PDB entry 8WIB | electron microscopy, 3.50 A resolution | chains Z and A of the 50 polymer chains in the assembly

# Chain Z
Protein: 50S ribosomal protein L27
Organism: Mycolicibacterium smegmatis MC2 155
Reference sequence: A0R150 (RL27_MYCS2); numbering as in UniProt (aligned over 1-88)
Chain sequence (88 residues; each row starts with the number of its first residue):
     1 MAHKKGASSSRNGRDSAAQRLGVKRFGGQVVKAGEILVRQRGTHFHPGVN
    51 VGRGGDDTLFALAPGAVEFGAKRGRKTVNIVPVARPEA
Not modelled in the structure: 1-9, 87-88

# Chain A
Molecule: 23S rRNA
Organism: Mycolicibacterium smegmatis MC2 155
Sequence (3119 nucleotides; each row starts with the number of its first residue):
     2 AAGUGUUUAAGGGCGCAUGGUGGAUGCCUUGGCACUGGGAGCCGAUGAAG
    52 GACGUAGGAGGCUGCGAUAAGCCUCGGGGAGCUGUCAACCGAGCGUUGAU
   102 CCGAGGAUGUCCGAAUGGGGAAACCCGGCACGAGUGAUGUCGUGUCACCA
   152 GGCGCUGAAUAUAUAGGCGUCUGGGGGGAACGCGGGGAAGUGAAACAUCU
   202 CAGUACCCGUAGGAAGAGAAAACAAAAUGUGAUUCCGUGAGUAGUGGCGA
   252 GCGAAAGCGGAGGAUGGCUAAACCGUAUGCAUGUGAUACCGGGUAGGGGU
   302 UGUGUGUGCGGGGUUGUGGGACCUAUCUUUCCGGCUCUACCUGGCUGGAG
   352 GGCAGUGAGAAAAUGUUGUGGUUAGCGGAAAUGGCUUGGGAUGGCCUGCC
   402 GUAGACGGUGAGAGCCCGGUACGUGAAAACCCGACGUCUGUCUUGAUGGU
   452 GUUCCCGAGUAGCAGCGGGCCCGUGGAAUCUGCUGUGAAUCUGCCGGGAC
   502 CACCCGGUAAGCCUGAAUACUUCCCAGUGACCGAUAGCGGAUUAGUACCG
   552 UGAGGGAAUGGUGAAAAGUACCCCGGGAGGGGAGUGAAAGAGUACCUGAA
   602 ACCGUGCGCUUACAAUCCGUCAGAGCCCUCGACGUGUCGUGGGGUGAUGG
   652 CGUGCCUUUUGAAGAAUGAGCCUGCGAGUCAGGGACAUGUCGCGAGGUUA
   702 ACCCGGGUGGGGUAGCCGCAGCGAAAGCGAGUCUGAAUAGGGCGUAUCCA
   752 CACAAGAGUGUGUGGUGUAGUGGUGUGUUCUGGACCCGAAGCGGAGUGAU
   802 CUACCCAUGGCCAGGGUGAAGCGCGGGUAAGACCGCGUGGAGGCCCGAAC
   852 CCACUUAGGUUGAAGACUGAGGGGAUGAGCUGUGGGUAGGGGUGAAAGGC
   902 CAAUCAAACUCCGUGAUAGCUGGUUCUCCCCGAAAUGCAUUUAGGUGCAG
   952 CGUCGCAUGUUUCUUGCCGGAGGUAGAGCUACUGGAUGGCCGAUGGGCCC
  1002 CACAGGGUUACUGACGUCAGCCAAACUCCGAAUGCCGGUAAGUCCAAGAG
  1052 UGCGGCAGUGAGACGGCGGGGGAUAAGCUCCGUGCGUCGAGAGGGAAACA
  1102 GCCCAGAUCGCCGGCUAAGGCCCCUAAGCGUGUGCUAAGUGGAAAAGGAU
  1152 GUGCAGUCGCGAAGACAACCAGGAGGUUGGCUUAGAAGCAGCCACCCUUG
  1202 AAAGAGUGCGUAAUAGCUCACUGGUCAAGUGAUUGUGCGCCGAUAAUGUA
  1252 GCGGGGCUCAAGCACACCGCCGAAGCCGCGGCAGCCAACGUGUUGGCUGG
  1302 GUAGGGGAGCGUCCUGCAUCCGGUGAAGCCGCCGAGUGAUCGAGUGGUGG
  1352 AGGGUGUGGGAGUGAGAAUGCAGGCAUGAGUAGCGAUUAGGCAAGUGAGA
  1402 ACCUUGCCCGCCGAAAGACCAAGGGUUCCUGGGCCAGGCCAGUCCGCCCA
  1452 GGGUGAGUCGGGACCUAAGGCGAGGCCGACAGGCGUAGUCGAUGGACAAC
  1502 GGGUUGAUAUUCCCGUACCCGUGUAUGUGCGUCCAUGAUGAAUCAGCGGU
  1552 ACUAACCAUCCAAAACCACCGUGACCGCACCUUUCGGGGUGUGGCGUUGG
  1602 UGGGGCUGCAUGGGACCUUCGUUGGUAGUAGUCAAGCGAUGGGGUGACGC
  1652 AGGAAGGUAGCCGUACCGGUCAGUGGUAAUACCGGGGUAAGCCUGUAGGG
  1702 AGUCAGAUAGGUAAAUCCGUCUGGCAUAUAUCCUGAGAGGUGAUGCAUAG
  1752 CCGAGUGAGGCGAAUUCGGUGAUCCUAUGCUGCCGAGAAAAGCCUCUAGC
  1802 GAGGACAUACACGGCCCGUACCCCAAACCAACACAGGUGGUCAGGUAGAG
  1852 AAUACUAAGGCGUACGAGUGAACUAUGGUUAAGGAACUCGGCAAAAUGCC
  1902 CCCGUAACUUCGGGAGAAGGGGGACCCACAUGGCGUGUAAGCCUUUACGG
  1952 CCCAAGCGUGAGUGGGUGGCACAAACCAGUGAGAAGCGACUGUUUACUAA
  2002 AAACACAGGUCCGUGCGAAGUCGCAAGACGAUGUAUACGGACUGACGCCU
  2052 GCCCGGUGCUGGAAGGUUAAGAGGACCCGUUAACUCCCUUUGGGGGUGAA
  2102 GCGGAGAAUUUAAGCCCCAGUAAACGGCGGUGGUAACUAUAACCAUCCUA
  2152 AGGUAGCGAAAUUCCUUGUCGGGUAAGUUCCGACCUGCACGAAUGGCGUA
  2202 ACGACUUCUCAACUGUCUCAACCAUAGACUCGGCGAAAUUGCACUACGAG
  2252 UAAAGAUGCUCGUUACGCGCGGCAGGACGAAAAGACCCCGGGACCUUCAC
  2302 UACAACUUGGUAUUGGUGCUCGAUACGGUUUGUGUAGGAUAGGUGGGAGA
  2352 CUGUGAAGCUCACACGCCAGUGUGGGUGGAGUCGUUGUUGAAAUACCACU
  2402 CUGAUCGUAUUGGGCCUCUAACCUCGGACCGUAUAUCCGGUUCAGGGACA
  2452 GUGCCUGGUGGGUAGUUUAACUGGGGCGGUUGCCUCCUAAAAUGUAACGG
  2502 AGGCGCCCAAAGGUUCCCUCAACCUGGACGGCAAUCAGGUGUUGAGUGUA
  2552 AGUGCACAAGGGAGCUUGACUGCGAGACGGACAUGUCGAGCAGGGACGAA
  2602 AGUCGGGACUAGUGAUCCGGCACCUCUGAGUGGAAGGGGUGUCGCUCAAC
  2652 GGAUAAAAGGUACCCCGGGGAUAACAGGCUGAUCUUCCCCAAGAGUCCAU
  2702 AUCGACGGGAUGGUUUGGCACCUCGAUGUCGGCUCGUCGCAUCCUGGGGC
  2752 UGGAGCAGGUCCCAAGGGUUGGGCUGUUCGCCCAUUAAAGCGGCACGCGA
  2802 GCUGGGUUUAGAACGUCGUGAGACAGUUCGGUCUCUAUCCGCCGCGCGCG
  2852 UCAGAAGCUUGAGGAAACCUGUCCCUAGUACGAGAGGACCGGGACGGACG
  2902 AACCUCUGGUAUACCAGUUGUCCCACCAGGGGCACGGCUGGAUAGCCACG
  2952 UUCGGACAGGAUAACCGCUGAAAGCAUCUAAGCGGGAAACCUCUUCCAAG
  3002 ACCAGGCUUCUCACCCUCUAGGAGGGAUAAGGCCCCCCGCAGACCACGGG
  3052 AUUGAUAGACCAGACCUGGAAGCCUAGUAAUAGGUGCAGGGAACUGGCAC
  3102 UAACCGGCCGAAAACUUAC
Not modelled in the structure: 1171-1220, 1562-1605, 2697-2699

# Chain Z / chain A interface
Residue-residue contacts (87):
  Ser10(Z) - C2499(A)  sugar contact
  Ser10(Z) - G2501(A)  hydrogen bond to the phosphate
  Arg11(Z) - A2502(A)  hydrogen bond to the base
  Arg11(Z) - G2503(A)  salt bridge to the phosphate
  Asn12(Z) - G2501(A)  hydrogen bond to the phosphate
  Asn12(Z) - A2502(A)  hydrogen bond to the phosphate
  Arg14(Z) - U2486(A)  base contact
  Arg14(Z) - A2502(A)  base contact
  Arg14(Z) - G2503(A)  hydrogen bond to the base
  Arg14(Z) - G2504(A)  base contact
  Asp15(Z) - C2487(A)  base contact
  Asp15(Z) - C2488(A)  base contact
  Ser16(Z) - C2485(A)  phosphate contact
  Ser16(Z) - U2486(A)  hydrogen bond to the phosphate
  Ala17(Z) - C2485(A)  hydrogen bond to the phosphate
  Ala17(Z) - U2486(A)  phosphate contact
  Ala18(Z) - G2495(A)  phosphate contact
  Ala18(Z) - U2496(A)  phosphate contact
  Gln19(Z) - C2485(A)  hydrogen bond to the phosphate
  Gln19(Z) - U2486(A)  phosphate contact
  Gln19(Z) - G2495(A)  phosphate contact
  Arg20(Z) - U2494(A)  phosphate contact
  Arg20(Z) - G2495(A)  hydrogen bond to the phosphate
  Arg20(Z) - G2580(A)  hydrogen bond to the phosphate
  Arg20(Z) - G2581(A)  salt bridge to the phosphate
  Leu21(Z) - U2494(A)  sugar contact
  Lys24(Z) - C2579(A)  phosphate contact
  Lys24(Z) - G2580(A)  salt bridge to the phosphate
  Arg25(Z) - C2579(A)  salt bridge to the phosphate
  Phe26(Z) - G970(A)  base contact
  Phe26(Z) - G971(A)  base contact
  Phe26(Z) - A972(A)  base contact
  Phe26(Z) - C1037(A)  base contact
  Gly27(Z) - G970(A)  hydrogen bond to the base
  Gly27(Z) - G971(A)  hydrogen bond to the sugar
  Gln29(Z) - C1037(A)  hydrogen bond to the sugar
  Gln29(Z) - G1038(A)  sugar contact
  Lys32(Z) - G759(A)  base contact
  Lys32(Z) - G2577(A)  phosphate contact
  Lys32(Z) - A2578(A)  salt bridge to the phosphate
  Ala33(Z) - A758(A)  base contact
  Ala33(Z) - G759(A)  hydrogen bond to the base
  Ala33(Z) - A2576(A)  base contact
  Ala33(Z) - G2577(A)  hydrogen bond to the sugar
  Gly34(Z) - A2576(A)  base contact
  Gly34(Z) - G2577(A)  hydrogen bond to the base
  Glu35(Z) - G2577(A)  sugar contact
  Glu35(Z) - A2578(A)  sugar contact
  Ile36(Z) - A2578(A)  hydrogen bond to the sugar
  Ile36(Z) - C2579(A)  sugar contact
  Ile36(Z) - C2588(A)  base contact
  Arg39(Z) - C2579(A)  hydrogen bond to the base
  Arg39(Z) - U2587(A)  hydrogen bond to the base
  Arg39(Z) - C2588(A)  hydrogen bond to the sugar
  Arg41(Z) - G2553(A)  base contact
  Arg41(Z) - C2610(A)  hydrogen bond to the sugar
  Arg41(Z) - U2611(A)  hydrogen bond to the sugar
  Gly42(Z) - U2554(A)  hydrogen bond to the base
  Thr43(Z) - G2555(A)  hydrogen bond to the sugar
  Thr43(Z) - A2560(A)  hydrogen bond to the base
  His44(Z) - G973(A)  phosphate contact
  His44(Z) - U2554(A)  phosphate contact
  His44(Z) - G2555(A)  salt bridge to the phosphate
  Phe45(Z) - A972(A)  phosphate contact
  His46(Z) - C2556(A)  salt bridge to the phosphate
  Gly54(Z) - C2588(A)  phosphate contact
  Gly54(Z) - G2589(A)  phosphate contact
  Gly55(Z) - C2588(A)  hydrogen bond to the phosphate
  Gly55(Z) - G2589(A)  hydrogen bond to the phosphate
  Gly55(Z) - C2610(A)  sugar contact
  Asp56(Z) - U2587(A)  hydrogen bond to the sugar
  Asp56(Z) - C2588(A)  sugar contact
  Asp57(Z) - C2610(A)  sugar contact
  Thr58(Z) - C2588(A)  sugar contact
  Phe60(Z) - G2589(A)  sugar contact
  Phe60(Z) - A2590(A)  sugar contact
  Leu62(Z) - A758(A)  hydrogen bond to the base
  Leu62(Z) - A2590(A)  sugar contact
  Pro64(Z) - A758(A)  base contact
  Pro64(Z) - G759(A)  base contact
  Phe69(Z) - G971(A)  sugar contact
  Phe69(Z) - A972(A)  sugar contact
  Arg73(Z) - C2558(A)  hydrogen bond to the base
  Arg75(Z) - A2557(A)  salt bridge to the phosphate
  Arg75(Z) - C2558(A)  hydrogen bond to the base
  Lys76(Z) - G973(A)  salt bridge to the phosphate
  Arg85(Z) - G757(A)  base contact
Interface residues without a listed pair, chain Z (46 interface residues in all): Val23, Gly28, Val31, Arg53, Ala63
Interface residues without a listed pair, chain A (47 interface residues in all): G2480, U2482, C2484, U2489, G2500, G2586, A2609

# Summary
46 residues of chain Z face 47 of chain A across their interface, with 31 hydrogen bonds and 9 salt bridges.
Polar contacts include Arg11(Z)-A2502(A), Arg14(Z)-G2503(A) and Gly27(Z)-G970(A).
Chain Z is 50S ribosomal protein L27 and chain A is 23S rRNA, both from Mycolicibacterium smegmatis MC2 155;
the structure, Cryo- EM structure of Mycobacterium smegmatis 70S ribosome, E- tRNA and RafH, was determined by
electron microscopy (same publication as 8WHX, 8WHY, 8WI7, 8WI8, 8WI9, 8WIC, 8WID and 8WIF).
